Entry 9IIV (electron microscopy, 2.89 A resolution); this record covers chains B and C of the 5 polymer chains in the assembly.

[Chain B (and C)]
Protein: Neuronal acetylcholine receptor subunit alpha-7
Source organism: Homo sapiens
Notes: chain C of this document is another copy of the same molecule, construct and numbering; everything in this record applies to it too
UniProtKB: P36544 (ACHA7_HUMAN); numbering as in UniProt (aligned over 1-502)
Amino-acid sequence (512 residues; each row starts with the number of its first residue):
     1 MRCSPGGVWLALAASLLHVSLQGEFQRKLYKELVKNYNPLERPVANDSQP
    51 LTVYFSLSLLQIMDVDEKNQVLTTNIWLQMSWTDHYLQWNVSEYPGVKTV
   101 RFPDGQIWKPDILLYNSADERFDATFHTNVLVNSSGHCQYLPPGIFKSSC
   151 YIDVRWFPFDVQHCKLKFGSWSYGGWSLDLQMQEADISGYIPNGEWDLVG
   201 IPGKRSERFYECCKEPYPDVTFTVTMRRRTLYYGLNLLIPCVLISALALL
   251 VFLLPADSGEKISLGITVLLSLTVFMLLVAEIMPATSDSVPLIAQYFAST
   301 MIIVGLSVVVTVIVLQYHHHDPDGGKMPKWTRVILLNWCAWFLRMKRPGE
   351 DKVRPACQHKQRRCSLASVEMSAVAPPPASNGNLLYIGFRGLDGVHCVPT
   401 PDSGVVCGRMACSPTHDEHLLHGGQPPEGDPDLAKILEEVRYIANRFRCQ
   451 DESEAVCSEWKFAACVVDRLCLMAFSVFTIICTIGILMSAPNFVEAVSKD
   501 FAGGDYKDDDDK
Not modelled in the structure: 1-22, 345-456, 502-512
Disulfides: Cys150-Cys164, Cys212-Cys213
Glycans and other covalent adducts: N-acetylglucosamine (NAG) linked to Asn46, Asn90, Asn133
Construct notes: expression tag (503-512)
Metal / ion sites: Ca2+ near Val65 (its only coordinating residue here)
Swiss-Prot annotation at these positions:
  - region: Glu260 to Thr267 (Essential for TMEM35A/NACHO-mediated proper subunit assembly and trafficking to cell membrane)
  - binding site (Ca(2+)): Arg42, Val44, Ser172, Tyr210
  - glycosylation (N-linked (GlcNAc...) asparagine): Asn46, Asn90, Asn133
Reported in the primary citation:
  - post-translational modification sites: Asn46, Asn90, Asn133
  - mutagenesis - D64N, E67Q, E195Q: abolished signaling in response to Ca2+
  - mutagenesis - M276A, M276L: decreased signaling in response to PNU

[How chain B and chain C interact]
Contacting residue pairs (64):
  Asn36(B) - Arg27(C)
  Tyr37(B) - Arg27(C)
  Asn38(B) - Tyr30(C)
  Leu40(B) - Tyr30(C)
  Leu40(B) - Pro103(C)
  Glu41(B) - Gly23(C)  hydrogen bond (side chain-backbone)
  Glu41(B) - Gln26(C)
  Glu41(B) - Arg27(C)  salt bridge
  Arg42(B) - Gln26(C)  hydrogen bond (backbone-side chain)
  Val44(B) - Gly23(C)
  Ala45(B) - Gly23(C)
  Asp47(B) - Gly23(C)  hydrogen bond (side chain-backbone)
  Asp47(B) - Phe25(C)
  Asp47(B) - Gln26(C)  hydrogen bond (side chain-backbone)
  Asp47(B) - Gly96(C)
  Ser48(B) - Gly96(C)
  Lys68(B) - Tyr232(C)  hydrogen bond
  Asn69(B) - Gln61(C)  hydrogen bond (backbone-side chain)
  Asn69(B) - Met63(C)  hydrogen bond (side chain-backbone)
  Gln70(B) - Gln61(C)
  Gln70(B) - Ile191(C)
  Gln70(B) - Pro192(C)  hydrogen bond (side chain-backbone)
  Gln70(B) - Asn193(C)
  Val71(B) - Met63(C)  hydrophobic
  Tyr86(B) - Gly23(C)  hydrogen bond (side chain-backbone)
  Tyr86(B) - Glu24(C)
  Tyr86(B) - Arg27(C)
  Tyr115(B) - Trp77(C)
  Ala118(B) - Ile145(C)
  Asp119(B) - Ile145(C)
  Glu120(B) - Arg121(C)  hydrogen bond (backbone-side chain)
  Glu120(B) - Ile145(C)
  Arg121(B) - Phe126(C)
  Phe122(B) - Trp77(C)
  Phe122(B) - Phe126(C)  hydrophobic
  Phe122(B) - Pro143(C)  hydrophobic
  Asp123(B) - Phe126(C)
  Ser149(B) - Gln61(C)
  Ser149(B) - Ile191(C)
  Trp171(B) - Trp77(C)  hydrophobic
  Trp171(B) - Thr128(C)
  Trp171(B) - Leu141(C)  hydrogen bond (side chain-backbone)
  Trp171(B) - Pro143(C)
  Ser172(B) - Arg101(C)  hydrogen bond (backbone-side chain)
  Tyr173(B) - Arg101(C)
  Ile266(B) - Leu247(C)  hydrophobic
  Leu270(B) - Ser271(C)
  Leu277(B) - Asn236(C)
  Leu277(B) - Leu278(C)  hydrophobic
  Pro284(B) - Tyr232(C)
  Ala285(B) - Tyr232(C)
  Thr286(B) - Gly194(C)
  Thr286(B) - Tyr232(C)
  Ser287(B) - Gly194(C)  hydrogen bond (backbone-backbone)
  Ser287(B) - Arg229(C)
  Ser287(B) - Leu231(C)
  Ser287(B) - Tyr232(C)
  Asp288(B) - Gly194(C)
  Asp288(B) - Arg229(C)  salt bridge
  Val312(B) - Leu250(C)  hydrophobic
  Val312(B) - Leu254(C)  hydrophobic
  Gln316(B) - Leu253(C)
  Gln316(B) - Leu254(C)
  Gln316(B) - Pro255(C)
Interface residues without a listed pair, chain B (46 interface residues in all): Leu113, Ser117, Tyr151, Leu269, Thr273, Ala280, Glu281, Val290, Met301, His319
Interface residues without a listed pair, chain C (45 interface residues in all): Asn75, Pro95, Phe102, Gln106, Ala124, Leu131, Ile239, Pro240, Leu243, Leu264, Ile282, Asp500

[Overview]
Chain B and chain C form an interface of 46 and 45 residues respectively, with 13 hydrogen bonds and 2 salt
bridges. Among the polar pairs are Glu41(B)-Arg27(C), Asp288(B)-Arg229(C) and Glu41(B)-Gly23(C). The paper
reports that D64N, E67Q and E195Q of chain B abolish signaling in response to Ca2+; modification sites
Asn46(B), Asn90(B) and Asn133(B); 5 substitutions were tested in all.
Chain B and chain C are both Neuronal acetylcholine receptor subunit alpha-7 (Homo sapiens); the structure,
human alpha 7 nicotinic acetylcholine receptor in complex with GAT107 and calcium (open state), was determined
by electron microscopy, deposited together with 9IIR.
